8IOL - chains A and B of the 8 polymer chains in the assembly; structure by electron microscopy, 2.90 A resolution.

[Chain A (and B)]
Protein: Ribulose bisphosphate carboxylase large chain
From: Synechococcus elongatus PCC 6301
Notes: EC 4.1.1.39; chain B of this document is another copy of the same molecule, construct and numbering; everything in this record applies to it too
UniProt: P00880 (RBL_SYNP6); residues 1-472 here = UniProt positions 1-472
Chain sequence (472 residues; row label = number of the first residue in the row):
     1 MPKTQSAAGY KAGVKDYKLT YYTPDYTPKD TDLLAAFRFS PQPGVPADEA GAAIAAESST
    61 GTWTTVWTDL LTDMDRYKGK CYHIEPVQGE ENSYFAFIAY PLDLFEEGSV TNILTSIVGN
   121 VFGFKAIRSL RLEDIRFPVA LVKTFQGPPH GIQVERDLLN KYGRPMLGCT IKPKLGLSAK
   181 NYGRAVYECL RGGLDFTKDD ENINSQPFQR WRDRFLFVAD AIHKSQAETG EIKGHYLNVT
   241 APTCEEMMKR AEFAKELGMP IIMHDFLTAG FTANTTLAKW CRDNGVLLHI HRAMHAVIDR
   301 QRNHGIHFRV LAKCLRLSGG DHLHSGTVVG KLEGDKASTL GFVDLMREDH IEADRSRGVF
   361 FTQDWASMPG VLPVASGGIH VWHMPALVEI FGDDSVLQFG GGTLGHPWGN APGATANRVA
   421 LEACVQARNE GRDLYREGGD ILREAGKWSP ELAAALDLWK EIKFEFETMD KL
Disordered / not traced: 1-15, 68-71, 401-403, 464-472 (chain B: 1-15, 65-69, 407-409, 462-472)
UniProt features mapped onto this chain:
  - motif: Glu461 to Glu467 (Interacts with RbcX2)
  - active site (Proton acceptor): Lys172, His291
  - binding site (substrate): Asn120, Thr170, Lys174, Arg292, His324, Ser376
  - binding site (Mg(2+)): Lys198, Asp200, Glu201
  - site: Lys331 (Transition state stabilizer)
  - modified residue: Lys198 (N6-carboxylysine)
  - mutagenesis: Glu49 (E49A/C: Does not form the RbcL8-(RbcX2)8 complex), Ala53 (A53H: Wild-type formation of the RbcL8-(RbcX2)8 complex), Trp67 to Leu71 (Alters the RbcL-RbcS interface, RbcS cannot displace RbcX2 from assembly intermediate), Glu106 (E106Q: Protein aggregates, forms RbcL2-RbcX(2)2 homodimer intermediate poorly), Ala126 (A126Y: Reduced formation of the RbcL8-(RbcX2)8 complex), Arg212 (R212S: Forms stable homodimer in presence of RbcX2 but does not form RbcL8 form), Glu461 to Leu472 (Remains bound to GroEL), Phe464 (F464A: Remains bound to GroEL), Phe466 (F466A: Remains bound to GroEL)

[Chain A / chain B interface]
Contacting residue pairs (135; chain A residue first):
  Thr60(A) - Lys174(B)
  Thr60(A) - Leu175(B)
  Thr62(A) - Lys172(B)  hydrogen bond
  Thr64(A) - Lys172(B)
  Thr64(A) - Pro173(B)
  Trp67(A) - Asn181(B)
  Trp67(A) - Arg184(B)
  Thr72(A) - Gly176(B)
  Met74(A) - Gly176(B)
  Tyr77(A) - Gly176(B)
  Tyr77(A) - Phe208(B)
  Asp103(A) - Pro207(B)
  Asp103(A) - Phe208(B)
  Leu104(A) - Leu175(B)  hydrophobic
  Leu104(A) - Gln206(B)  hydrogen bond (backbone-side chain)
  Phe105(A) - Gln206(B)
  Phe105(A) - Pro207(B)
  Glu106(A) - Asn204(B)
  Glu106(A) - Ser205(B)  hydrogen bond
  Glu106(A) - Gln206(B)
  Glu106(A) - Pro242(B)
  Glu106(A) - Arg250(B)  salt bridge
  Glu107(A) - Pro207(B)
  Glu107(A) - Arg210(B)  salt bridge
  Gly108(A) - Pro242(B)
  Ser109(A) - Pro242(B)
  Thr111(A) - Ala241(B)
  Asn112(A) - Asn202(B)
  Asn112(A) - Asn204(B)
  Asn112(A) - Gln206(B)  hydrogen bond
  Thr115(A) - Glu201(B)
  Thr115(A) - Asn202(B)
  Thr115(A) - Asp265(B)
  Thr115(A) - Thr268(B)  hydrogen bond
  Ser116(A) - Asn202(B)
  Val118(A) - Met294(B)
  Gly119(A) - Met294(B)  hydrogen bond (backbone-backbone)
  Phe122(A) - Ala296(B)
  Phe122(A) - Val297(B)  hydrophobic
  Phe122(A) - Arg300(B)  hydrogen bond (backbone-side chain)
  Gly123(A) - Ala296(B)
  Gly123(A) - Arg300(B)
  Phe124(A) - Arg300(B)  hydrogen bond (backbone-side chain)
  Lys125(A) - Arg300(B)
  Ile127(A) - Arg300(B)  hydrogen bond (backbone-side chain)
  Arg128(A) - Arg300(B)
  Arg128(A) - Gln301(B)
  Lys172(A) - Thr64(B)
  Pro173(A) - Thr64(B)
  Pro173(A) - Leu70(B)
  Lys174(A) - Thr64(B)
  Leu175(A) - Leu104(B)  hydrophobic
  Gly176(A) - Thr72(B)
  Gly176(A) - Tyr77(B)
  Asn202(A) - Asn112(B)  hydrogen bond (backbone-side chain)
  Asn202(A) - Thr115(B)
  Asn202(A) - Ser116(B)
  Asn204(A) - Glu106(B)
  Asn204(A) - Asn112(B)
  Ser205(A) - Glu106(B)
  Gln206(A) - Leu104(B)
  Gln206(A) - Phe105(B)
  Gln206(A) - Glu106(B)
  Gln206(A) - Asn112(B)  hydrogen bond
  Pro207(A) - Glu107(B)
  Phe208(A) - Tyr77(B)
  Phe208(A) - Asp103(B)
  Arg210(A) - Glu107(B)  salt bridge
  Ala241(A) - Thr111(B)
  Ala241(A) - Thr272(B)  hydrogen bond (backbone-side chain)
  Pro242(A) - Glu106(B)
  Pro242(A) - Gly108(B)
  Pro242(A) - Ser109(B)
  Pro242(A) - Thr272(B)
  Pro242(A) - Thr275(B)
  Thr243(A) - Thr272(B)
  Thr243(A) - Thr275(B)
  Thr243(A) - Thr276(B)
  Thr243(A) - Lys279(B)
  Cys244(A) - Cys244(B)  hydrophobic
  Cys244(A) - Thr272(B)
  Cys244(A) - Thr276(B)  hydrogen bond (backbone-side chain)
  Glu245(A) - Thr276(B)  hydrogen bond
  Arg250(A) - Glu106(B)  salt bridge
  Asp265(A) - Thr115(B)
  Thr268(A) - Thr115(B)
  Thr268(A) - Phe271(B)
  Ala269(A) - Gly270(B)
  Ala269(A) - Phe271(B)  hydrogen bond (backbone-backbone)
  Ala269(A) - Thr272(B)  hydrogen bond (backbone-backbone)
  Gly270(A) - Ala269(B)
  Gly270(A) - Gly270(B)
  Phe271(A) - Thr268(B)
  Phe271(A) - Ala269(B)  hydrogen bond (backbone-backbone)
  Thr272(A) - Ala241(B)  hydrogen bond (side chain-backbone)
  Thr272(A) - Pro242(B)
  Thr272(A) - Thr243(B)
  Thr272(A) - Cys244(B)
  Thr272(A) - Ala269(B)  hydrogen bond (backbone-backbone)
  Thr272(A) - Ala273(B)
  Ala273(A) - Thr272(B)
  Thr275(A) - Pro242(B)
  Thr275(A) - Thr243(B)
  Thr276(A) - Thr243(B)
  Thr276(A) - Cys244(B)  hydrogen bond (side chain-backbone)
  Thr276(A) - Glu245(B)
  Lys279(A) - Thr243(B)
  Ala293(A) - Thr115(B)
  Ala293(A) - Gly119(B)
  Met294(A) - Val118(B)
  Met294(A) - Gly119(B)  hydrogen bond (backbone-backbone)
  Ala296(A) - Phe122(B)
  Ala296(A) - Gly123(B)
  Ala296(A) - His304(B)  hydrogen bond (backbone-side chain)
  Val297(A) - Val118(B)
  Val297(A) - Phe122(B)  hydrophobic
  Val297(A) - Ile298(B)  hydrophobic
  Val297(A) - His304(B)
  Val297(A) - Ile306(B)  hydrophobic
  Ile298(A) - Met294(B)  hydrophobic
  Ile298(A) - Ile298(B)  hydrophobic
  Arg300(A) - Phe122(B)  hydrogen bond (side chain-backbone)
  Arg300(A) - Gly123(B)
  Arg300(A) - Phe124(B)  hydrogen bond (side chain-backbone)
  Arg300(A) - Lys125(B)
  Arg300(A) - Ile127(B)  hydrogen bond (side chain-backbone)
  Arg300(A) - His304(B)
  Gln301(A) - Arg128(B)
  Gln301(A) - Asn303(B)
  Gln301(A) - His304(B)  hydrogen bond
  His304(A) - Ala296(B)  hydrogen bond (side chain-backbone)
  His304(A) - Val297(B)
  His304(A) - Gln301(B)  hydrogen bond
  Ile306(A) - Val297(B)  hydrophobic
  Leu404(A) - Trp63(B)  hydrophobic
Interface residues without a listed pair, chain A (75 interface residues in all): Gln42, Ser58, Gly61, Val66, Leu114, Asn120, Glu201, Thr240, Asn303, Gly305, Lys331
Interface residues without a listed pair, chain B (74 interface residues in all): Ser59, Thr60, Gly61, Leu114, Ser129, Leu177, Ala185, Thr240, Ala293, Gly305

[Summary]
The interface between chain A and chain B involves 75 residues on one side and 74 on the other; the contacts
include 28 hydrogen bonds and 4 salt bridges. Polar pairs include Glu106(A)-Arg250(B), Glu107(A)-Arg210(B) and
Thr62(A)-Lys172(B).
Chain A and chain B are both Ribulose bisphosphate carboxylase large chain (Synechococcus elongatus PCC 6301);
the structure, The complex of Rubisco large subunit (RbcL), was determined by electron microscopy together
with 8ILB, 8ILM, 8IO2 and 8IOJ from the same study.
